PDB entry 7ZJH | electron microscopy, 3.39 A resolution | chains D and C of the 4 polymer chains in the assembly

[Chain D (and C)]
Molecule: Transient receptor potential cation channel subfamily V member 2
Source organism: Rattus norvegicus
Notes: chain C of this document is another copy of the same molecule, construct and numbering; everything in this record applies to it too
UniProt: A0A0G2JSH6 (A0A0G2JSH6_RAT); residues 1-761 here = UniProt positions 1-761
Sequence (1026 residues; row label = number of the first residue in the row):
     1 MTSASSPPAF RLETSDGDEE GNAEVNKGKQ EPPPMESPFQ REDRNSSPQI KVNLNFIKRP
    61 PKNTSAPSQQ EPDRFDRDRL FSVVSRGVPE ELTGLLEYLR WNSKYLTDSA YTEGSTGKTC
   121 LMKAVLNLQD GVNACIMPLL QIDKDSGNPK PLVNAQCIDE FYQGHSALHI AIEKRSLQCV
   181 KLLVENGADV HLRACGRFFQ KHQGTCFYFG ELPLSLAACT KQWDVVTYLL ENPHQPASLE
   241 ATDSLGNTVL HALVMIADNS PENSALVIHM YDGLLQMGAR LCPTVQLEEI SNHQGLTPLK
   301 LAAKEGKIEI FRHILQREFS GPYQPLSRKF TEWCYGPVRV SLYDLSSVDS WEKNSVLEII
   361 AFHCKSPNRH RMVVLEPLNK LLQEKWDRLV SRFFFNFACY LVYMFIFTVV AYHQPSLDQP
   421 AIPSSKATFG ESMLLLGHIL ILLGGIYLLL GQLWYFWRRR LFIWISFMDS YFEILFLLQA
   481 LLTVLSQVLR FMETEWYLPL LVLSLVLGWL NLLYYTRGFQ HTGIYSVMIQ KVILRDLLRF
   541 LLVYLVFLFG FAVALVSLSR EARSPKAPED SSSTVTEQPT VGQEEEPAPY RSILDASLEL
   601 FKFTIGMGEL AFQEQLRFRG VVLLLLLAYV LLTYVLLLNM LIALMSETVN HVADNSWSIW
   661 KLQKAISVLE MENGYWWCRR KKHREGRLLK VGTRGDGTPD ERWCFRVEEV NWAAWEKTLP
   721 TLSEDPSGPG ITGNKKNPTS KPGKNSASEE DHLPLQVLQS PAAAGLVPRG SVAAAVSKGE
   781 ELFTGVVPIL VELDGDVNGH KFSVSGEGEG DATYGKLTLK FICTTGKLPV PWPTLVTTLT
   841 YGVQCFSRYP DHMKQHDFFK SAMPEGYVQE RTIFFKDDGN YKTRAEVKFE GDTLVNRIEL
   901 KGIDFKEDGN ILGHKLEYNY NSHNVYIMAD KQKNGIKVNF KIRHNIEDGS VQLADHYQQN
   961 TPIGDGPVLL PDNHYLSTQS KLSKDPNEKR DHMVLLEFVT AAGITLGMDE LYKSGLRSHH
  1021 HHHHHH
Disordered / not traced: 1-74, 198-204, 417-428, 560-587, 694-701, 716-1026
Sequence notes: conflict Ser571 (Asn in A0A0G2JSH6), Ser572 (Asn in A0A0G2JSH6), Ala713 (Val in A0A0G2JSH6); expression tag (762-1026)
From the paper describing this entry:
  - conformationally variable residues: Tyr544, Thr604, Tyr629

[How chain D and chain C interact]
Residue-residue contacts (41; chain D residue first):
  Trp333(D) with Tyr162(C)
  Tyr335(D) with His165(C), hydrogen bond; Glu173(C); Phe207(C), hydrophobic
  Gly336(D) with Glu173(C), hydrogen bond (backbone-side chain)
  Pro337(D) with Phe207(C)
  Thr408(D) with Val553(C)
  Ala411(D) with Ser557(C), hydrogen bond (backbone-side chain)
  Tyr412(D) with Val556(C), hydrophobic; Ile593(C)
  Gln414(D) with Ser557(C)
  Glu495(D) with Arg617(C), salt bridge; Phe618(C)
  Trp496(D) with Arg617(C)
  Leu498(D) with Phe618(C), hydrophobic
  Pro499(D) with Phe618(C)
  Val502(D) with Ala554(C), hydrophobic; Leu558(C), hydrophobic; Leu625(C), hydrophobic
  Val506(D) with Phe551(C), hydrophobic; Ala554(C), hydrophobic
  Leu510(D) with Phe547(C), hydrophobic; Leu632(C), hydrophobic
  Leu513(D) with Phe547(C), hydrophobic
  Thr522(D) with Arg539(C)
  Gly523(D) with Arg539(C)
  Ser526(D) with Arg539(C)
  Met528(D) with Ala643(C), hydrophobic
  Ile529(D) with Asn639(C)
  Lys531(D) with Asn639(C)
  Leu598(D) with Phe612(C), hydrophobic
  Phe601(D) with Leu627(C), hydrophobic
  Lys602(D) with Leu610(C)
  Ile605(D) with Gly606(C)
  Gly606(D) with Gly606(C)
  Met607(D) with Gly606(C); Met607(C), hydrophobic
  Leu644(D) with Leu638(C), hydrophobic
  Thr648(D) with Ile642(C)
  Val710(D) with Thr205(C)
  Trp712(D) with Phe207(C), hydrophobic
Other interface residues (no listed pair), chain D (42 interface residues in all): Val338, Leu503, Leu505, Trp509, His521, Met640, Leu641, Met645, Val649, Trp715
Other interface residues (no listed pair), chain C (42 interface residues in all): His169, Arg175, Cys206, Leu216, Ile256, Glu262, Arg535, Val543, Val546, Gly550, Gly608, Val621, Val630, Tyr634, Met645

[In short]
Chain D and chain C each contribute 42 residues to their interface, with 3 hydrogen bonds and 1 salt bridge.
Among the polar pairs are Glu495(D)-Arg617(C), Tyr335(D)-His165(C) and Gly336(D)-Glu173(C). From the paper:
conformational variability at Tyr544(D), Thr604(D) and Tyr629(D).
Chain D and chain C are both Transient receptor potential cation channel subfamily V member 2 (Rattus
norvegicus); the structure, TRPV2-C16+Pro-2, was determined by electron microscopy, deposited together with
7ZJD, 7ZJE, 7ZJG and 7ZJI.
